7PII - chains B and J of the 12 polymer chains in the assembly; structure by electron microscopy, 2.68 A resolution.

# Chain B
Name: Histone H4
Source organism: Homo sapiens
UniProt: P62805 (H4_HUMAN); residues 0-102 here correspond to UniProt positions 1-103 (UniProt number = residue number + 1)
Sequence (103 residues; row label = number of the first residue in the row; numbering starts at 0):
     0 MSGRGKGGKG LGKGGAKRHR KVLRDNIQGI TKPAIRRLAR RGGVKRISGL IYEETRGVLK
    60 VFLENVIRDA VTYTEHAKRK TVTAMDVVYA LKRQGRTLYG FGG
Unresolved in the structure: 0-23, 102

# Chain J
Molecule: 171-nt DNA strand
Sequence (171 nucleotides; numbered -119 to 51; the number before each row is that of its first residue; numbers below 1 keep their minus sign (DA-119 is residue -119)):
  -119 AATCTGCAAG TGGATATTTG GACCGCTTTG AGGCCTTCGT TGGAAACGGG AATATCTTCA
   -59 CATAAAAACT AAACAGAAGC ATTCTCAGAA ACTTCTTTGT GATGATTGCA TTCAACTCAC
     1 AGAGTTGAAC ATTCCTTTTG ATAGAGCAGT TTTGAAACAC TCTTTTTGTA G
Unresolved in the structure: -119 to -73, 51

# How chain B and chain J interact
Pairs across the interface (13):
  Arg35(B) - DA8(J)  salt bridge to the phosphate
  Arg39(B) - DA8(J)  salt bridge to the phosphate
  Lys44(B) - DA8(J)  phosphate contact
  Arg45(B) - DG7(J)  hydrogen bond to the sugar
  Arg45(B) - DA8(J)  phosphate contact
  Ile46(B) - DG7(J)  sugar contact
  Ile46(B) - DA8(J)  hydrogen bond to the phosphate
  Ser47(B) - DG7(J)  phosphate contact
  Gly48(B) - DG7(J)  phosphate contact
  Arg78(B) - DA28(J)  phosphate contact
  Lys79(B) - DC27(J)  phosphate contact
  Lys79(B) - DA28(J)  hydrogen bond to the phosphate
  Thr80(B) - DA28(J)  hydrogen bond to the phosphate
Also at the interface, not in a pair above, chain B (12 interface residues in all): Tyr51, Lys77
Also at the interface, not in a pair above, chain J (7 interface residues in all): DT6, DA9, DG29

# Summary
Chain B and chain J form an interface of 12 and 7 residues respectively, with 4 hydrogen bonds and 2 salt
bridges. Polar contacts include Arg45(B)-DG7(J), Ile46(B)-DA8(J) and Lys79(B)-DA28(J).
Chain B is Histone H4 (Homo sapiens) and chain J is a 171-nt DNA strand; the structure, Structure of the human
CCAN CENP-A alpha-satellite complex, was determined by electron microscopy together with 7PB4, 7PB8, 7PKN,
7R5R, 7R5S, 7R5V, 7YWX and 7YYH from the same study.
